3JRV - chains A and C; structure by X-ray diffraction, 1.60 A resolution.

== Chain A ==
Molecule: Protein K7
Source organism: Vaccinia virus WR
UniProtKB: P68466 (VK07_VACCW); residue numbers follow UniProt; this construct covers 1-149
Sequence (149 residues; each row starts with the number of its first residue):
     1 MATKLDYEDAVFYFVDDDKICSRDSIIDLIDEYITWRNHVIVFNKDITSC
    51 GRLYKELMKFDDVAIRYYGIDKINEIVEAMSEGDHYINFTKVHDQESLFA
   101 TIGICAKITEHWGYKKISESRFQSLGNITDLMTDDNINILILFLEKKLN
Unresolved in the structure: 1-5, 82-83
Modified positions: Mse1 (selenomethionine); Mse58, Mse80, Mse132 (selenomethionine; parent Met)
From the paper describing this entry:
  - conformationally variable residues: Y7
  - specificity-determining residues: D28, E119, D130, D134 (by similarity / conservation)

== Chain C ==
Molecule: ATP-dependent RNA helicase DDX3X
Notes: EC 3.6.1.-; fragment: ddx3
UniProtKB: O00571 (DDX3X_HUMAN); residue numbers follow UniProt; this construct covers 71-90
Sequence (20 residues; row label = number of the first residue in the row):
    71 SFGSRSDSRGKSSFFSDRGS
Unresolved in the structure: 71-80, 90
Curated features (UniProtKB/Swiss-Prot):
  - region: K81 to S90 (Interaction with VACV protein K7), R88 to S90 (Involved in binding to RNA G-quadruplex)
  - modified residue (Phosphoserine): S82, S86, S90
  - mutagenesis: S71 (S71A: Reduces total phosphorylation by 60%. No effect on interaction with IKBKE), S82 to S83 (Reduces total phosphorylation by 50%. No effect on interaction with IKBKE), F84 to F85 (Loss of interaction with VACV protein K7, IRF3 activation and IFNB1 promoter induction)
From the paper describing this entry:
  - contacts within the chain: S83-F85 (hydrogen bond), F85-R88 (backbone contact)
  - mutagenesis - F84A/F85A: abolished signaling

== Chain A / chain C interface ==
Residue-residue contacts (36):
  Y7(A) - S82(C)
  Y7(A) - F84(C)
  I27(A) - R88(C)
  D28(A) - R88(C)  salt bridge
  D31(A) - S83(C)  hydrogen bond
  D31(A) - F85(C)
  D31(A) - R88(C)  salt bridge
  I34(A) - F85(C)  hydrophobic
  T35(A) - F84(C)
  N38(A) - F84(C)
  F89(A) - F85(C)  hydrophobic
  T109(A) - F84(C)
  W112(A) - F84(C)  hydrophobic
  S118(A) - F84(C)
  R121(A) - F84(C)
  F122(A) - S82(C)
  F122(A) - S83(C)
  F122(A) - F84(C)  hydrophobic
  Q123(A) - S83(C)  hydrogen bond (backbone-backbone)
  Q123(A) - F84(C)
  Q123(A) - F85(C)
  Q123(A) - S86(C)  hydrogen bond (backbone-side chain)
  Q123(A) - R88(C)  hydrogen bond (side chain-backbone)
  Q123(A) - G89(C)
  S124(A) - F84(C)  hydrogen bond (backbone-backbone)
  S124(A) - S86(C)
  L125(A) - F84(C)  hydrogen bond (backbone-backbone)
  L125(A) - S86(C)
  G126(A) - F85(C)
  G126(A) - S86(C)  hydrogen bond (backbone-backbone)
  N127(A) - S86(C)
  N127(A) - D87(C)
  I128(A) - F85(C)  hydrophobic
  I128(A) - D87(C)  hydrogen bond (backbone-side chain)
  I128(A) - R88(C)
  T129(A) - D87(C)  hydrogen bond
Also at the interface, not in a pair above, chain A (22 interface residues in all): I30, C105
Interface features reported in the paper:
  - pairs named by the authors: Y7(A)-F84(C) (hydrophobic contact), D28(A)-R88(C) (salt bridge), D31(A)-R88(C) (salt bridge), D31(A)-S83(C) (hydrogen bond), F84(C)-F122(A) (hydrophobic contact), D87(C)-I128(A) (hydrogen bond)
  - interface residues, chain A: Y7(A), F89(A), F122(A)
  - interface residues, chain C: F85(C)

== Overview ==
The interface between chain A and chain C involves 22 residues on one side and 8 on the other; the contacts
include 9 hydrogen bonds and 2 salt bridges. Among the polar pairs are D28(A)-R88(C), D31(A)-R88(C) and
D31(A)-S83(C). The authors report hydrophobic contacts between Y7(A) and F84(C) and F84(C) and F122(A); salt
bridges between D28(A) and R88(C) and D31(A) and R88(C); hydrogen bonds between D31(A) and S83(C) and D87(C)
and I128(A). The paper reports that F84A/F85A of chain C abolish signaling; interface residues Y7(A), F89(A)
and F85(C) among others.
Here chain A is Protein K7 (Vaccinia virus WR) and chain C is ATP-dependent RNA helicase DDX3X. Entry 3JRV
(Structure of poxvirus K7 protein in complex with RNA helicase DDX3) was determined by X-ray diffraction.
